2PSE - chain A; structure by X-ray diffraction, 2.50 A resolution.

Chain A:
Molecule: Renilla-luciferin 2-monooxygenase
Source organism: Renilla reniformis
Notes: EC 1.13.12.5
UniProt: P27652 (LUCI_RENRE); residues 3-311 here = UniProt positions 3-311
Sequence (318 residues; numbered 2 to 319; the number before each row is that of its first residue):
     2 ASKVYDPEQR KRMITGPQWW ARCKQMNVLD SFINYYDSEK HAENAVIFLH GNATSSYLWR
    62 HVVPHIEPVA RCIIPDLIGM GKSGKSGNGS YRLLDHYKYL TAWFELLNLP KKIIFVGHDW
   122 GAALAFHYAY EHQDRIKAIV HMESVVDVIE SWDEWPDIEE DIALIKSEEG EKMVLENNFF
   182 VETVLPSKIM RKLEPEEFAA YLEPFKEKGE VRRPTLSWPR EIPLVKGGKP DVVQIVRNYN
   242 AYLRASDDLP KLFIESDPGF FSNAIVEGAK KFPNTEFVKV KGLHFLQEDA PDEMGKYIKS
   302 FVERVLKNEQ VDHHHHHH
Unresolved in the structure: 2-3, 309-319
Construct notes: expression tag (2, 312-319); engineered mutation T55 (Ala in P27652), A124 (Cys in P27652), A130 (Ser in P27652), R136 (Lys in P27652), M143 (Ala in P27652), V185 (Met in P27652), L253 (Met in P27652), L287 (Ser in P27652)
What the authors report for this chain:
  - catalytic residues: D120 (proposed by the authors, not directly observed)
  - catalytic residues: E144, H285 (citing earlier work)
  - mutagenesis - K25A/E277A: decreased catalytic activity

Summary:
From the paper: catalytic residues D120, E144 and H285; K25A/E277A reduce catalytic activity.
Chain A is Renilla-luciferin 2-monooxygenase (Renilla reniformis); the structure, Crystal Structures of the
Luciferase and Green Fluorescent Protein from Renilla Reniformis, was determined by X-ray diffraction,
deposited together with 2RH7, 2PSD, 2PSH, 2PSJ and 2PSF.
